Entry 5EP0 (X-ray diffraction, 1.60 A resolution); this record covers chain A.

# Chain A
Protein: Putative repressor protein luxO
Source organism: Photobacterium angustum
Notes: fragment: Receiver+catalytic domains
UniProtKB: Q1ZS18 (Q1ZS18_PHOAS); residues 1-387 here = UniProt positions 1-387
Sequence (396 residues; each row starts with the number of its first residue; numbering starts at 0):
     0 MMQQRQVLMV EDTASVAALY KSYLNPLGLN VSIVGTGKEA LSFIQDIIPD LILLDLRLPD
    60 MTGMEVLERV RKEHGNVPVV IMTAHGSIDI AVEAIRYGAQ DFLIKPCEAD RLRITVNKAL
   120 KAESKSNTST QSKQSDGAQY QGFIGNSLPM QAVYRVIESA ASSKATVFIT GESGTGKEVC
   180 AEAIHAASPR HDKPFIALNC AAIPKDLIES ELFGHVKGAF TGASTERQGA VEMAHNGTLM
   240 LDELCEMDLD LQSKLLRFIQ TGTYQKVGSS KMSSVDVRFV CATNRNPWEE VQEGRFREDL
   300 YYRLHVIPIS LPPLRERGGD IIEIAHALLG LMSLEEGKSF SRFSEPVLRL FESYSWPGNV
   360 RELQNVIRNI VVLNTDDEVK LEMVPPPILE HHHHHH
Unresolved in the structure: 0-2, 124-126, 221-223, 389-395
Differences from the reference sequence: initiating methionine (0); expression tag (388-395)
What the authors report for this chain:
  - contacts within the chain: His84-Glu322 (salt bridge), His84-His325 (pi stacking)
  - post-translational modification sites: Asp54 (citing earlier work)

# Overview
From the paper: a modification site at Asp54; contacts within the chain involving His84, Glu322 and His325.
Chain A is Putative repressor protein luxO (Photobacterium angustum); the structure, Quorum-Sensing Signal
Integrator LuxO - Receiver+Catalytic Domains, was determined by X-ray diffraction together with 5EP1, 5EP2,
5EP3 and 5EP4 from the same study.
